8VNF - chains D and A of the 4 polymer chains in the assembly; structure by X-ray diffraction, 1.50 A resolution.

[Chain D]
Molecule: 21-nt DNA strand
Sequence (21 nucleotides; numbered 501 to 521; the number before each row is that of its first residue):
   501 TTGACTCTCT TAAGAGAGTC A
Ion coordination: Mn2+: DA513, DG514 (shared with Asn119(A) of chain A); Na+: DA513, DG514 (shared with Asn119(A) of chain A)

[Chain A]
Protein: Intron-encoded endonuclease I-PpoI
Source organism: Physarum polycephalum
Notes: EC 3.1.-.-
UniProt: Q94702 (PPO1_PHYPO); residues 2-163 here = UniProt positions 2-163
Amino-acid sequence (162 residues; row label = number of the first residue in the row):
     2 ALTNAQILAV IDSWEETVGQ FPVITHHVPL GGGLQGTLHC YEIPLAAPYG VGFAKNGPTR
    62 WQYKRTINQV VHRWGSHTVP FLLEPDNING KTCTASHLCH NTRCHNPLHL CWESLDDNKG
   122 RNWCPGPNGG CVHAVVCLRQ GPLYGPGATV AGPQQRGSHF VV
Ion coordination: Zn2+ site 1: Cys41, Cys100, Cys105, His110; Mn2+: Asn119 (shared with DA513(D), DG514(D) of chain D); Na+: Asn119 (shared with DA513(D), DG514(D) of chain D); Zn2+ site 2: Cys125, Cys132, His134, Cys138
Reported in the primary citation:
  - catalytic residues: His98
  - mutagenesis - H78A/H98A, H98A: decreased catalytic activity
  - mutagenesis - H78A: unchanged catalytic activity

[How chain D and chain A interact]
Residue-residue contacts - 25 pairs, chain D then chain A:
  DA513(D) - Leu116(A)  base contact
  DA513(D) - Asn119(A)  phosphate contact
  DA513(D) - Lys120(A)  base contact
  DA513(D) - Asn123(A)  hydrogen bond to the phosphate
  DA513(D) - Leu144(A)  phosphate contact
  DG514(D) - Arg61(A)  base contact
  DG514(D) - Thr95(A)  phosphate contact
  DG514(D) - Ala96(A)  phosphate contact
  DG514(D) - Ser97(A)  phosphate contact
  DG514(D) - His98(A)  salt bridge to the phosphate
  DG514(D) - Leu116(A)  sugar contact
  DG514(D) - Asn119(A)  hydrogen bond to the phosphate
  DA515(D) - Asn57(A)  base contact
  DA515(D) - Arg61(A)  salt bridge to the phosphate
  DA515(D) - Thr79(A)  phosphate contact
  DA515(D) - Thr95(A)  phosphate contact
  DA515(D) - Ala96(A)  hydrogen bond to the phosphate
  DA515(D) - Trp113(A)  phosphate contact
  DG516(D) - Asn57(A)  hydrogen bond to the base
  DG516(D) - Gln63(A)  hydrogen bond to the base
  DG516(D) - Gly76(A)  hydrogen bond to the phosphate
  DA517(D) - Asn57(A)  base contact
  DA517(D) - Gln63(A)  hydrogen bond to the base
  DA517(D) - Arg74(A)  hydrogen bond to the base
  DG518(D) - Arg74(A)  hydrogen bond to the base
Interface residues without a listed pair, chain D (7 interface residues in all): DA512
Interface residues without a listed pair, chain A (17 interface residues in all): Trp75

[Summary]
7 residues of chain D face 17 of chain A across their interface; the contacts include 9 hydrogen bonds and 2
salt bridges. Polar pairs include DG516(D)-Asn57(A), DG516(D)-Gln63(A) and DA517(D)-Gln63(A). Asn119(A),
DA513(D) and DG514(D) coordinate Mn2+. The paper reports the catalytic residue His98(A); H78A/H98A and H98A of
chain A reduce catalytic activity.
Chain D is a 21-nt DNA strand and chain A is Intron-encoded endonuclease I-PpoI (Physarum polycephalum); the
structure, Homing endonuclease I-PpoI-DNA complex:reaction at pH6.0 (K+ MES) with 500 uM Mn2+ for 20s, was
determined by X-ray diffraction, deposited together with 8VMO, 8VMP, 8VMQ, 8VMR, 8VMS, 8VMT and 35 further
entries.
